5IV7 - chains M and N of the 96 polymer chains in the assembly; structure by electron microscopy, 6.77 A resolution (low resolution: residue-level contacts below are approximate; hydrogen-bond / salt-bridge calls are withheld).

Chain M (and N):
Name: Baseplate wedge protein gp11
From: Enterobacteria phage T4
Notes: chain N of this document is another copy of the same molecule, construct and numbering; everything in this record applies to it too
UniProtKB: P10929 (BP11_BPT4); numbering as in UniProt (aligned over 1-219)
Sequence (219 residues; numbered 1 to 219; the number before each row is that of its first residue):
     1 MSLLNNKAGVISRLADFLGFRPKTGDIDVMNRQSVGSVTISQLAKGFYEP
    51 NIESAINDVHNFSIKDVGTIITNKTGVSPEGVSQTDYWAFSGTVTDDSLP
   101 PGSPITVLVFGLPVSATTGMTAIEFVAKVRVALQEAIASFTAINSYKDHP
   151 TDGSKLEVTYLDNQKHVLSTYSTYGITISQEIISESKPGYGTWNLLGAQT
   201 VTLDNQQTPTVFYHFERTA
Disordered / not traced: 1

Interface between chain M and chain N:
Pairs across the interface - 119 pairs, chain M then chain N:
  L3(M) with I11(N)
  N6(M) with I11(N); S12(N); R13(N)
  K7(M) with A8(N); I11(N); S12(N)
  G9(M) with R13(N)
  V10(M) with V10(N); R13(N)
  F17(M) with R13(N)
  G19(M) with R13(N); A15(N)
  F20(M) with E53(N); I56(N); N57(N)
  R21(M) with D16(N); K45(N); E53(N)
  K23(M) with H60(N)
  D26(M) with H60(N)
  D28(M) with H60(N); I64(N); Y190(N); G191(N); R217(N)
  V29(M) with D162(N); N163(N)
  M30(M) with G81(N); V82(N); S83(N); L161(N); D162(N); N163(N)
  N31(M) with G191(N); T192(N); A219(N)
  R32(M) with N144(N); L161(N)
  Q33(M) with L161(N); D162(N)
  V35(M) with H60(N)
  V38(M) with T141(N); A142(N)
  T39(M) with A142(N); D162(N); Q164(N); H166(N)
  I40(M) with W88(N); F110(N); A142(N); I143(N); Y160(N); H166(N); L168(N)
  S41(M) with H166(N); L168(N)
  L43(M) with F110(N); G111(N); T141(N); A142(N); I143(N)
  A44(M) with F110(N); G111(N); L168(N)
  F47(M) with R13(N)
  Y48(M) with L108(N); G111(N)
  I52(M) with A15(N)
  S54(M) with Q164(N)
  A55(M) with I56(N)
  N57(M) with Q164(N)
  D58(M) with N163(N); Q164(N)
  V59(M) with V59(N); H60(N); S63(N)
  N61(M) with N163(N); K187(N); P188(N); G189(N)
  F62(M) with S63(N); I64(N); N163(N); G189(N); Y190(N)
  S63(M) with S63(N)
  I64(M) with P188(N)
  K65(M) with I71(N); Y190(N)
  D66(M) with V77(N); K187(N); P188(N)
  V67(M) with T75(N)
  G68(M) with N73(N); K74(N); T75(N)
  T69(M) with T72(N); N73(N)
  I70(M) with T72(N); N73(N); K74(N); F212(N)
  L196(M) with K74(N); L203(N); Q206(N); F212(N)
  G197(M) with L203(N)
  A198(M) with L203(N); D204(N)
  Q199(M) with Q199(N); V201(N); L203(N); D204(N)
  T200(M) with D204(N)
  V211(M) with D204(N)
  H214(M) with L203(N); F212(N)
  E216(M) with K74(N)
Interface residues without a listed pair, chain M (54 interface residues in all): L18, E49, E53, K165
Interface residues without a listed pair, chain N (64 interface residues in all): K7, F17, L18, T24, S41, I52, N61, S78, L112, V167, T210

Overview:
54 residues of chain M face 64 of chain N across their interface.
Both chains are Baseplate wedge protein gp11 (Enterobacteria phage T4). Entry 5IV7 (Cryo-electron microscopy
structure of the star-shaped, hubless post-attachment T4 baseplate) was determined by electron microscopy
(same publication as 5IV5 and 5IW9).
